Entry 6PB6 (electron microscopy, 4.29 A resolution (low resolution: residue-level contacts below are approximate; hydrogen-bond / salt-bridge calls are withheld)); this record covers chains D and F of the 10 polymer chains in the assembly.

# Chain D
Protein: DNA-directed RNA polymerase subunit beta'
From: Escherichia coli
Notes: EC 2.7.7.6
UniProtKB: P0A8T8 (RPOC_ECO57); residues 1-1407 here = UniProt positions 1-1407
Sequence (1407 residues; each row starts with the number of its first residue):
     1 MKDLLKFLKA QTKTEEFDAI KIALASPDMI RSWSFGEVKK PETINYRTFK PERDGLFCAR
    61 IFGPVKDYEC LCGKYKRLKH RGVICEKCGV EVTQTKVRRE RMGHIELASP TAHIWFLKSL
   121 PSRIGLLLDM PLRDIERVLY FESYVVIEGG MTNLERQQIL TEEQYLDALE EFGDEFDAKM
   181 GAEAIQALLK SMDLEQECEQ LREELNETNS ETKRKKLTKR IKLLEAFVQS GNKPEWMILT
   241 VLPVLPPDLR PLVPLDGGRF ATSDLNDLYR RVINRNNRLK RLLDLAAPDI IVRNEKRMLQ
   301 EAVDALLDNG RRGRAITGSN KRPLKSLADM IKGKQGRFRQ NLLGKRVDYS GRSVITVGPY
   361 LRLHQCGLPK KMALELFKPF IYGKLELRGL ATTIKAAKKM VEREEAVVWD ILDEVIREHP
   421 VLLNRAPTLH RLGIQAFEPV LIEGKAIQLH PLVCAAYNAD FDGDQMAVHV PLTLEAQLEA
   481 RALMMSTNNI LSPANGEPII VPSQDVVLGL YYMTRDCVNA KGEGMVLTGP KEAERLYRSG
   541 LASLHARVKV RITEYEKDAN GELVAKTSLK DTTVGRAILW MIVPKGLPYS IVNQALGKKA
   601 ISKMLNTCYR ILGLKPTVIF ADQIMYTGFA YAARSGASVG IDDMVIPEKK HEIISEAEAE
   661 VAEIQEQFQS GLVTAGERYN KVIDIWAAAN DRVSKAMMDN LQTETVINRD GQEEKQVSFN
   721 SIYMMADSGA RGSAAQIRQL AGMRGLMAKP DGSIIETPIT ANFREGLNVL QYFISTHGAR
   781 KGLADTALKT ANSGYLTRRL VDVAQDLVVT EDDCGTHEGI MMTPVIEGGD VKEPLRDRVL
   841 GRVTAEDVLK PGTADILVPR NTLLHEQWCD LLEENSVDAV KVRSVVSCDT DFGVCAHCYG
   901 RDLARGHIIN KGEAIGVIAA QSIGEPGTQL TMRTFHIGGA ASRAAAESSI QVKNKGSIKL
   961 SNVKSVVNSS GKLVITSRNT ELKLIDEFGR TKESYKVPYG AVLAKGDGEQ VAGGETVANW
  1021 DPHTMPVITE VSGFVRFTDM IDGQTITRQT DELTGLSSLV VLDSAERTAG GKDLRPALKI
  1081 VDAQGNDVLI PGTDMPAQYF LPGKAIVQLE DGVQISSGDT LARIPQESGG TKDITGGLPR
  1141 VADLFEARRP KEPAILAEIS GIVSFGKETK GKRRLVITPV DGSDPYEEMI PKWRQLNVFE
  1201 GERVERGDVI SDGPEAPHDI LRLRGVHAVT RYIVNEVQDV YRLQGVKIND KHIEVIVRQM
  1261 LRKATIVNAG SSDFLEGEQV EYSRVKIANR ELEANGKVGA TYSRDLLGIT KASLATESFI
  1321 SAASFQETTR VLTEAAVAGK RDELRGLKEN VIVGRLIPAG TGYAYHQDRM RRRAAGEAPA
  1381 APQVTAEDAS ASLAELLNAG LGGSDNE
Not modelled in the structure: 1-14, 933-947, 1127-1136, 1377-1407
Curated features (UniProtKB/Swiss-Prot):
  - binding site (Zn(2+)): Cys70, Cys72, Cys85, Cys88, Cys814, Cys888, Cys895, Cys898
  - binding site (Mg(2+)): Asp460, Asp462, Asp464
  - modified residue: Lys972 (N6-acetyllysine)
Metal / ion sites: Zn2+ site 1: Cys70, Cys72, Cys85, Cys88; Mg2+: Asp460, Asp462, Asp464; Zn2+ site 2: Cys814, Cys888, Cys895, Cys898

# Chain F
Protein: RNA polymerase sigma factor RpoD
From: Escherichia coli
UniProtKB: P00579 (RPOD_ECOLI); residue numbers follow UniProt; this construct covers 1-613
Sequence (628 residues; each row starts with the number of its first residue; numbers below 1 keep their minus sign (Met-14 is residue -14)):
   -14 MRGSHHHHHH TDQFTMEQNP QSQLKLLVTR GKEQGYLTYA EVNDHLPEDI VDSDQIEDII
    46 QMINDMGIQV MEEAPDADDL MLAENTADED AAEAAAQVLS SVESEIGRTT DPVRMYMREM
   106 GTVELLTREG EIDIAKRIED GINQVQCSVA EYPEAITYLL EQYDRVEAEE ARLSDLITGF
   166 VDPNAEEDLA PTATHVGSEL SQEDLDDDED EDEEDGDDDS ADDDNSIDPE LAREKFAELR
   226 AQYVVTRDTI KAKGRSHATA QEEILKLSEV FKQFRLVPKQ FDYLVNSMRV MMDRVRTQER
   286 LIMKLCVEQC KMPKKNFITL FTGNETSDTW FNAAIAMNKP WSEKLHDVSE EVHRALQKLQ
   346 QIEEETGLTI EQVKDINRRM SIGEAKARRA KKEMVEANLR LVISIAKKYT NRGLQFLDLI
   406 QEGNIGLMKA VDKFEYRRGY KFSTYATWWI RQAITRSIAD QARTIRIPVH MIETINKLNR
   466 ISRQMLQEMG REPTPEELAE RMLMPEDKIR KVLKIAKEPI SMETPIGDDE DSHLGDFIED
   526 TTLELPLDSA TTESLRAATH DVLAGLTARE AKVLRMRFGI DMNTDYTLEE VGKQFDVTRE
   586 RIRQIEAKAL RKLRHPSRSE VLRSFLDD
Not modelled in the structure: -14 to 92, 172-209
Construct notes: initiating methionine (-14); expression tag (-13 to 0)
Curated features (UniProtKB/Swiss-Prot):
  - DNA-binding region: Leu573 to Ala592 (H-T-H motif)
  - region: Arg584 to Arg599 (Interaction with anti-sigma factors)
  - motif: Asp403 to Gln406 (Interaction with polymerase core subunit RpoC)
  - site: Arg562 (Interaction with anti-sigma factors)
  - mutagenesis: Ala553 (A553D: Disrupts the interaction with Escherichia phage lambda antitermination protein Q), Arg596 (R596D/E: 2-fold reduction in activation of class II Crp-dependent promoters)

# Chain D / chain F interface
Pairs across the interface - 52 pairs, chain D then chain F:
  Glu42(D) with Arg451(F)
  Tyr46(D) with Met456(F)
  Arg47(D) with Lys496(F); Ile500(F)
  Phe49(D) with Lys499(F)
  Leu78(D) with Asn568(F)
  Tyr140(D) with Met100(F)
  Glu142(D) with Glu104(F)
  Pro251(D) with Met507(F)
  Arg259(D) with Lys499(F); Ile500(F); Lys502(F)
  Phe260(D) with Ile505(F)
  Thr262(D) with Pro504(F); Ser506(F); Met507(F); Glu508(F)
  Ser263(D) with Met507(F); Glu508(F)
  Asp264(D) with Glu508(F)
  Arg270(D) with Arg448(F); Thr449(F)
  Asn274(D) with Gln446(F)
  Arg275(D) with Gln400(F); Asp403(F)
  Arg278(D) with Gln446(F)
  Leu282(D) with Gln406(F); Met413(F)
  Leu285(D) with Arg373(F)
  Ala286(D) with Arg373(F)
  Ala287(D) with Lys377(F)
  Pro288(D) with Lys377(F)
  Ile290(D) with Tyr101(F)
  Ile291(D) with Gln406(F)
  Asn294(D) with Tyr101(F); Gln406(F)
  Glu295(D) with Gln406(F)
  Arg297(D) with Met100(F)
  Met298(D) with Gln400(F); Leu402(F); Asp403(F)
  Arg312(D) with Thr95(F)
  Lys321(D) with Arg397(F)
  Thr393(D) with Ser609(F)
  Ile394(D) with Ala535(F)
  Lys395(D) with Thr536(F); Ser609(F); Phe610(F); Asp612(F); Asp613(F)
  Lys398(D) with Leu532(F)
  Lys399(D) with Asp612(F)
Also at the interface, not in a pair above, chain D (42 interface residues in all): Thr43, Ile44, Leu252, Ala261, Gly313, Met330, Gln335
Also at the interface, not in a pair above, chain F (40 interface residues in all): Pro97, Asn409, Ile410, Lys414, Pro453, Glu515

# Overview
42 residues of chain D face 40 of chain F across their interface. Cys70(D), Cys72(D), Cys85(D) and Cys88(D)
coordinate Zn2+ site 1. From UniProt: 8 Zn2+-binding residues and 3 Mg2+-binding residues on chain D; 2
mutagenesis sites on chain F.
Here chain D is DNA-directed RNA polymerase subunit beta' and chain F is RNA polymerase sigma factor RpoD,
both from Escherichia coli. Entry 6PB6 (The E. coli class-II CAP-dependent transcription activation complex at
the state 2) was determined by electron microscopy, deposited together with 6PB4 and 6PB5.
